3RFR - chains F and E of the 11 polymer chains in the assembly; structure by X-ray diffraction, 2.68 A resolution.

[Chain F]
Molecule: PmoA
From: Methylocystis sp. M
Reference sequence: O06122 (O06122_9RHIZ); numbering as in UniProt (aligned over 1-252)
Chain sequence (252 residues; row label = number of the first residue in the row):
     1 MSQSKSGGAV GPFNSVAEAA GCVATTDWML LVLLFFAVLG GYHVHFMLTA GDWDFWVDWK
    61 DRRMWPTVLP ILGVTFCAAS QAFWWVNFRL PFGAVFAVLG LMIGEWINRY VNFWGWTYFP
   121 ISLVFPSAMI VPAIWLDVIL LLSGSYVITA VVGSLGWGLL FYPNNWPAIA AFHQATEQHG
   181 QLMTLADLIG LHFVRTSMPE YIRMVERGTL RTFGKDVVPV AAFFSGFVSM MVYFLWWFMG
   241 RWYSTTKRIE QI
Unresolved in the structure: 1-10

[Chain E]
Molecule: PmoB
From: Methylocystis sp. M
Reference sequence: Q9KX36 (Q9KX36_9RHIZ); residue numbers follow UniProt; this construct covers 1-419
Chain sequence (419 residues; row label = number of the first residue in the row):
     1 MKKLVKLAAF GAAAAVAATL GAIAPASAHG EKSQQAFLRM RTLNWYDVQW SKTTVNVNEE
    61 MILSGKVHVF SAWPQAVANP RVSFLNAGEP GPVLVRTAQF IGEQFAPRSV SLEIGKDYAF
   121 SINLRGRRAG RWHVHAQINV EGGGPIIGPG QWIEIKGDMK DFTDPVTLLD GSTVDLENYG
   181 ISRIYAWHLP WLAVGAAWIL FWFIRKGIIA SYVRVAEGRP DDVIGDDDRR IGAIVLALTI
   241 LATIVGYAVT NSTFPRTIPL QAGLQKPLTP IETEGTVGVG KEQVTTELNG GVYKVPGREL
   301 TINVKVKNGT SQPVRLGEYT AAGLRFLNPT VFTQKPDFPD YLLADRGLSN DDVIAPGESK
   361 EIVVKIQDAR WDIERLSDLA YDTDSQVGGL LFFFTPDGKR FAAEIGGPVI PKFVAGDMP
Unresolved in the structure: 1-28, 415-419
Metal / ion sites: Cu ion: His29, His133, His135

[Chain F / chain E interface]
Residue-residue contacts - 167 pairs, chain F then chain E:
  Thr26(F) with Ile209(E)
  Asp27(F) with Phe203(E); Gly207(E); Ile208(E), hydrogen bond (side chain-backbone); Ile209(E), hydrogen bond (side chain-backbone)
  Trp28(F) with Leu200(E), hydrophobic; Phe203(E)
  Leu30(F) with Ile208(E), hydrophobic
  Leu31(F) with Phe203(E), hydrophobic; Ile208(E), hydrophobic
  Asp58(F) with Leu260(E)
  Asp61(F) with Leu260(E)
  Arg62(F) with Pro259(E)
  Trp84(F) with Ile208(E), hydrophobic
  Val86(F) with Val215(E)
  Asn87(F) with Tyr212(E); Val215(E)
  Phe88(F) with Ile208(E); Ser211(E); Tyr212(E), hydrophobic; Val215(E); Val223(E)
  Arg89(F) with Val215(E); Pro220(E); Val223(E); Ile224(E)
  Leu90(F) with Lys206(E); Gly207(E)
  Pro91(F) with Trp198(E), hydrogen bond (backbone-side chain); Trp202(E), hydrophobic
  Phe92(F) with Trp198(E); Ile199(E); Trp202(E), hydrophobic
  Val95(F) with Gly195(E); Trp198(E)
  Phe96(F) with Ile199(E), hydrophobic
  Leu99(F) with Leu192(E); Ile199(E), hydrophobic
  Met102(F) with His188(E); Leu192(E), hydrophobic
  Trp106(F) with Ile184(E), hydrophobic; Tyr185(E), hydrophobic; His188(E); Leu192(E)
  Tyr110(F) with Tyr185(E)
  Trp114(F) with Arg127(E); Met159(E), hydrophobic; Glu177(E)
  Thr117(F) with Pro92(E)
  Tyr118(F) with Pro92(E); Arg127(E), hydrogen bond (backbone-side chain); Arg128(E)
  Phe119(F) with Pro92(E)
  Pro120(F) with Arg127(E)
  Ile121(F) with Ile181(E), hydrophobic; Tyr185(E)
  Ser122(F) with Tyr179(E); Ile181(E)
  Phe125(F) with Ile184(E), hydrophobic
  Pro126(F) with His188(E), hydrogen bond (backbone-side chain)
  Ser127(F) with His188(E)
  Ala128(F) with His188(E)
  Ile130(F) with Trp191(E)
  Val131(F) with Trp191(E), hydrophobic; Thr239(E); Thr243(E)
  Ile134(F) with Thr239(E)
  Trp135(F) with Leu236(E), hydrophobic; Ile240(E), hydrophobic
  Asp137(F) with Trp198(E)
  Val138(F) with Gly232(E); Leu236(E), hydrophobic
  Leu141(F) with Ile224(E), hydrophobic; Asp228(E); Arg229(E); Gly232(E)
  Leu142(F) with Arg229(E)
  Pro163(F) with Tyr247(E)
  Asn164(F) with Trp187(E), hydrogen bond (backbone-side chain)
  Trp166(F) with Tyr247(E); Thr250(E); Asn251(E), hydrogen bond; Thr257(E)
  Pro167(F) with Trp187(E); Gly246(E); Thr250(E)
  Ala168(F) with Ile184(E)
  Ala171(F) with Tyr179(E); Phe254(E), hydrophobic
  Phe172(F) with Tyr179(E); Gly180(E); Ile184(E), hydrophobic
  His173(F) with Thr257(E); Ile258(E), hydrogen bond (backbone-backbone)
  Gln174(F) with Leu168(E); Tyr179(E), hydrogen bond; Phe254(E)
  Ala175(F) with Leu168(E); Leu169(E), hydrogen bond (backbone-backbone); Ile258(E), hydrophobic
  Thr176(F) with Val166(E); Thr167(E), hydrogen bond (side chain-backbone)
  Glu177(F) with Leu169(E)
  Gln178(F) with Phe105(E)
  His179(F) with Ala98(E); Phe100(E); Phe105(E)
  Gln181(F) with Phe105(E); Pro107(E); Arg108(E); Gln265(E)
  Leu182(F) with Ile258(E), hydrophobic; Gln261(E)
  Met183(F) with Pro107(E), hydrophobic; Ile258(E); Gln261(E)
  Thr184(F) with Ile258(E); Pro259(E); Leu260(E)
  Leu185(F) with Val166(E), hydrophobic; Leu168(E), hydrophobic; Leu176(E), hydrophobic; Tyr179(E), hydrophobic
  Ala186(F) with Leu260(E), hydrophobic
  Asp187(F) with Leu260(E); Gln261(E), hydrogen bond (side chain-backbone)
  Leu188(F) with Val166(E), hydrophobic
  Ile189(F) with Leu176(E), hydrophobic
  Leu191(F) with Arg96(E), hydrogen bond (backbone-side chain); Pro107(E), hydrophobic
  His192(F) with Val95(E); Arg96(E), hydrogen bond (backbone-backbone); Asp164(E), salt bridge; Val166(E); Leu176(E)
  Phe193(F) with Pro92(E); Val95(E), hydrophobic; Arg127(E); Glu177(E)
  Val194(F) with Asn86(E); Ala87(E); Glu89(E); Gly91(E); Pro92(E); Arg96(E)
  Arg195(F) with Asn86(E), hydrogen bond (backbone-side chain)
  Thr196(F) with Asn86(E); Glu89(E); Gln137(E), hydrogen bond (backbone-side chain)
  Pro199(F) with Phe84(E), hydrophobic
  Glu200(F) with Phe84(E); Pro107(E); Arg108(E); Ser109(E), hydrogen bond (side chain-backbone); Ala262(E); Gly263(E), hydrogen bond (side chain-backbone)
  Tyr201(F) with Val82(E), hydrophobic; Ser83(E); Phe84(E), hydrophobic; Ser109(E); Asn139(E); Val140(E), hydrogen bond (side chain-backbone); Glu141(E), hydrogen bond (side chain-backbone)
  Arg203(F) with Leu260(E); Gln261(E), hydrogen bond (side chain-backbone); Ala262(E)
  Arg207(F) with Ala262(E)
Other interface residues (no listed pair), chain F (85 interface residues in all): Val23, Val57, Trp59, Lys60, Trp85, Ile103, Ala170, Gly190, Val205, Glu206
Other interface residues (no listed pair), chain E (87 interface residues in all): Leu94, Thr97, Gln99, Ala106, Phe162, Asp170, Val174, Arg183, Val194, Ala196, Ala233, Val235

[Overview]
85 residues of chain F face 87 of chain E across their interface; the contacts include 21 hydrogen bonds and 1
salt bridge. Among the polar pairs are His192(F)-Asp164(E), Asp27(F)-Ile208(E) and Asp27(F)-Ile209(E). The Cu
ion site is built by His29(E), His133(E) and His135(E).
Chain F is PmoA and chain E is PmoB, both from Methylocystis sp. M; the structure, Crystal Structure of
particulate methane monooxygenase (pMMO) from Methylocystis sp. strain M, was determined by X-ray diffraction
together with 3RGB from the same study.
